5E9W - chain A; structure by X-ray diffraction, 2.28 A resolution.

[Chain A]
Protein: mRNA cap guanine-N7 methyltransferase
Source organism: Homo sapiens
Notes: EC 2.1.1.56
UniProtKB: O43148 (MCES_HUMAN); residue numbers follow UniProt; this construct covers 165-476
Amino-acid sequence (312 residues; each row starts with the number of its first residue):
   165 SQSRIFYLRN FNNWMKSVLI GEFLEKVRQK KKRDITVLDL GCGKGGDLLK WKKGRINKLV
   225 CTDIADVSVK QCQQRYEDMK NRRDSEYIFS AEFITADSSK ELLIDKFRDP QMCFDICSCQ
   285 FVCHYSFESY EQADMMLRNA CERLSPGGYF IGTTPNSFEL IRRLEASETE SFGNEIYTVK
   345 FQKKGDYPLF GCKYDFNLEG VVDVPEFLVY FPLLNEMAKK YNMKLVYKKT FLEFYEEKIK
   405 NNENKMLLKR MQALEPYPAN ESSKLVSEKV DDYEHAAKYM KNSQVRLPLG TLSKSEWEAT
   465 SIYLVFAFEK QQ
Not modelled in the structure: 165-166, 364-366, 417-450
Small-molecule neighbours: S-adenosylhomocysteine (SAH): K180, L204, G205, C206, G207, G210, D211, D227, I228, A229, A260, D261, S262, S263, Q284, F285, V286, Y289, M300
Curated features (UniProtKB/Swiss-Prot):
  - binding site (mRNA): N176, N177
  - binding site (S-adenosyl-L-methionine): K180, G205, D227, D261, Q284, Y289
  - site (mRNA cap binding): K208, K214, R239, H288, E370, Y467
  - mutagenesis: W178 (W178C: Loss of methyltransferase activity in presence or absence of RAMAC; when associated with C-417. Complete restored RAMAC-mediated methyltransferase activity under reducing conditions ...), D203 (D203A: Loss of activity), R239 (R239A: Loss of activity), Y289 (Y289A: Loss of activity), F291 (F291A: Strongly impairs enzyme activity), F354 (F354A: Loss of activity), K393 (K393C: Loss of methyltransferase activity in presence or absence of RAMAC; when associated with C-178; C-398 and C-417 ...), F398 (F398C: Loss of methyltransferase activity in presence or absence of RAMAC; when associated with C-178; C-393 and C-417 ...), K409 (K409E: Decreased S-adenosyl-L-methionine binding and methyltransferase activity in absence of RAMAC; when associated with E-413. Decreased interaction with RAMAC; when associated with E-413), K413 (K413E: Decreased S-adenosyl-L-methionine binding and methyltransferase activity in absence of RAMAC; when associated with E-409. Decreased interaction with RAMAC; when associated with E-409), A417 (A417C: Loss of methyltransferase activity in presence or absence of RAMAC; when associated with C-178. Complete restored RAMAC-mediated methyltransferase activity under reducing conditions ...), R450 (R450E: Increased S-adenosyl-L-methionine binding and methyltransferase activity in absence of RAMAC; when associated with E-452. No change in interaction with RAMAC; when associated with E-452), 1 further mutagenesis entry in UniProt
From the paper describing this entry:
  - catalytic residues: K180 (from molecular simulation)
  - catalytic residues: N176 (proposed by the authors, not directly observed)
  - mutagenesis - R450E/P452E, R450E/L451E/P452E: increased catalytic activity
  - mutagenesis - R450E/P452E: unchanged binding to RAM 2-45
  - mutagenesis - R450E/P452E: increased binding to SAMFP
  - mutagenesis - W178C/A417C, W178C/K393C/F398C/A417C, K409E/K413E, K409E/K413E/R414E: decreased catalytic activity
  - mutagenesis - K409E/K413E: decreased binding to SAMFP
  - mutagenesis - K409E/K413E: decreased binding to RAM

[Overview]
Chain A binds S-adenosylhomocysteine. UniProt lists mRNA-binding residues N176 and N177, 6
S-adenosyl-L-methionine-binding residues and 13 mutagenesis sites. The paper reports catalytic residues K180
and N176; W178C/A417C, W178C/K393C/F398C/A417C and K409E/K413E, among others, reduce catalytic activity; 6
substitutions were tested in all.
Chain A is mRNA cap guanine-N7 methyltransferase (Homo sapiens); the structure, Crystal structure of mRNA cap
guanine-N7 methyltransferase obtained by limited proteolysis, was determined by X-ray diffraction together
with 5E8J and 5E9J from the same study.
